8YJH - chains C and D of the 8 polymer chains in the assembly; structure by electron microscopy, 3.68 A resolution.

[Chain C]
Name: Proliferating cell nuclear antigen
From: Homo sapiens
UniProtKB: P12004 (PCNA_HUMAN); residue numbers follow UniProt; this construct covers 1-261
Sequence (261 residues; row label = number of the first residue in the row):
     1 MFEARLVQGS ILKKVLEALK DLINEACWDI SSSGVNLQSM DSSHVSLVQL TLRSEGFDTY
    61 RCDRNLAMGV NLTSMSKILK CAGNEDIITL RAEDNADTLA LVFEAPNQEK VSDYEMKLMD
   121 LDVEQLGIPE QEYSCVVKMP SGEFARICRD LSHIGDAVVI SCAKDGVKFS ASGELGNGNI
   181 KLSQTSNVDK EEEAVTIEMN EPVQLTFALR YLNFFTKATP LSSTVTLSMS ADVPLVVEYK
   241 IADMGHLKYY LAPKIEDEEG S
Not modelled in the structure: 256-261
Disulfide bonds: Cys135-Cys162
UniProt features mapped onto this chain:
  - DNA-binding region: Arg61 to Lys80
  - modified residue: Lys14 (N6-acetyllysine), Lys77 (N6-acetyllysine), Lys80 (N6-acetyllysine), Tyr211 (Phosphotyrosine), Lys248 (N6-acetyllysine)
  - cross-link (Glycyl lysine isopeptide (Lys-Gly)): Lys164 (interchain with G-Cter in SUMO2), Lys254 (interchain with G-Cter in SUMO2)

[Chain D]
Name: Flap endonuclease 1
From: Homo sapiens
Notes: EC 3.1.-.-
UniProtKB: P39748 (FEN1_HUMAN); residues 1-380 here = UniProt positions 1-380
Sequence (380 residues; numbered 1 to 380; the number before each row is that of its first residue):
     1 MGIQGLAKLI ADVAPSAIRE NDIKSYFGRK VAIDASMSIY QFLIAVRQGG DVLQNEEGET
    61 TSHLMGMFYR TIRMMENGIK PVYVFDGKPP QLKSGELAKR SERRAEAEKQ LQQAQAAGAE
   121 QEVEKFTKRL VKVTKQHNDE CKHLLSLMGI PYLDAPSEAE ASCAALVKAG KVYAAATEDM
   181 DCLTFGSPVL MRHLTASEAK KLPIQEFHLS RILQELGLNQ EQFVDLCILL GSDYCESIRG
   241 IGPKRAVDLI QKHKSIEEIV RRLDPNKYPV PENWLHKEAH QLFLEPEVLD PESVELKWSE
   301 PNEEELIKFM CGEKQFSEER IRSGVKRLSK SRQGSTQGRL DDFFKVTGSL SSAKRKEPEP
   361 KGSTKKKAKT GAAGKFKRGK
Not modelled in the structure: 1, 353-380
UniProt features mapped onto this chain:
  - region: Thr336 to Phe344 (Interaction with PCNA)
  - binding site (Mg(2+)): Asp34, Asp86, Glu158, Glu160, Asp179, Asp181, Asp233
  - binding site (DNA): Arg47, Arg70, Glu158, Gly231, Asp233
  - modified residue: Arg19 (Symmetric dimethylarginine), Lys80 (N6-acetyllysine), Arg100 (Symmetric dimethylarginine), Arg104 (Symmetric dimethylarginine), Ser187 (Phosphoserine), Arg192 (Symmetric dimethylarginine), Ser197 (Phosphoserine), Ser255 (Phosphoserine), Ser293 (Phosphoserine), Ser335 (Phosphoserine), Thr336 (Phosphothreonine), Lys354 (N6-acetyllysine), Thr364 (Phosphothreonine), Lys375 (N6-acetyllysine), Lys377 (N6-acetyllysine), Lys380 (N6-acetyllysine)
What the authors report for this chain:
  - specificity-determining residues: Glu56, Glu57, Glu59
  - catalytic residues: Glu158, Glu160, Asp179, Asp181
  - conformationally variable residues (side-chain flip): Tyr40

[How chain C and chain D interact]
Residue-residue contacts (60; chain C residue first):
  Cys27(C) - Leu350(D)  hydrophobic
  Cys27(C) - Ser352(D)
  Asp29(C) - Leu350(D)
  Met40(C) - Leu340(D)  hydrophobic
  Met40(C) - Asp341(D)
  Ser42(C) - Asn21(D)
  Ser43(C) - Ser25(D)  hydrogen bond (side chain-backbone)
  Ser43(C) - Tyr26(D)
  Ser43(C) - Arg339(D)  hydrogen bond (backbone-side chain)
  His44(C) - Arg339(D)
  His44(C) - Leu340(D)  hydrogen bond (backbone-backbone)
  His44(C) - Asp341(D)  salt bridge
  Val45(C) - Gln337(D)
  Val45(C) - Arg339(D)
  Val45(C) - Leu340(D)
  Ser46(C) - Leu340(D)
  Leu47(C) - Leu340(D)
  Ala67(C) - Ser352(D)  hydrogen bond (backbone-side chain)
  Met68(C) - Ser352(D)
  Gly69(C) - Ser352(D)  hydrogen bond (backbone-backbone)
  Leu121(C) - Ser351(D)
  Leu121(C) - Ser352(D)
  Asp122(C) - Arg19(D)
  Asp122(C) - Arg211(D)  salt bridge
  Asp122(C) - Leu350(D)
  Val123(C) - Ser349(D)
  Val123(C) - Leu350(D)  hydrogen bond (backbone-backbone)
  Glu124(C) - Val346(D)
  Glu124(C) - Gly348(D)
  Glu124(C) - Ser349(D)
  Gln125(C) - Val346(D)
  Gln125(C) - Thr347(D)  hydrogen bond (backbone-backbone)
  Gln125(C) - Gly348(D)  hydrogen bond (backbone-backbone)
  Gln125(C) - Ser349(D)
  Gln125(C) - Leu350(D)
  Leu126(C) - Leu340(D)
  Leu126(C) - Asp341(D)
  Leu126(C) - Phe344(D)
  Leu126(C) - Lys345(D)
  Leu126(C) - Val346(D)  hydrophobic
  Gly127(C) - Lys345(D)  hydrogen bond (backbone-backbone)
  Gly127(C) - Thr347(D)
  Ile128(C) - Phe344(D)  hydrophobic
  Glu174(C) - Lys330(D)
  Arg210(C) - Lys24(D)  hydrogen bond (side chain-backbone)
  Arg210(C) - Ser25(D)
  Tyr211(C) - Ser25(D)  hydrogen bond (side chain-backbone)
  Asp232(C) - Phe343(D)
  Pro234(C) - Leu340(D)  hydrophobic
  Pro234(C) - Phe343(D)
  Tyr250(C) - Phe344(D)  hydrophobic
  Ala252(C) - Gln337(D)  hydrogen bond (backbone-side chain)
  Ala252(C) - Gly338(D)
  Ala252(C) - Phe343(D)  hydrophobic
  Pro253(C) - Gly338(D)
  Lys254(C) - Phe27(D)
  Lys254(C) - Ser335(D)
  Lys254(C) - Thr336(D)
  Lys254(C) - Gln337(D)
  Ile255(C) - Thr336(D)  hydrogen bond (backbone-backbone)
Other interface residues (no listed pair), chain C (36 interface residues in all): Met119, Asp120, Pro129, Gln131, Ala208, Val233
Other interface residues (no listed pair), chain D (28 interface residues in all): Ser16, Arg29, Gln333

[In short]
Chain C and chain D form an interface of 36 and 28 residues respectively, with 13 hydrogen bonds and 2 salt
bridges. Polar pairs include His44(C)-Asp341(D), Asp122(C)-Arg211(D) and Ser43(C)-Ser25(D). From the paper:
catalytic residues Glu158(D), Glu160(D) and Asp179(D) among others; specificity determinants Glu56(D),
Glu57(D) and Glu59(D).
Chain C is Proliferating cell nuclear antigen and chain D is Flap endonuclease 1, both from Homo sapiens; the
structure, Structure of the human endogenous PCNA-FEN1 complex - State A, was determined by electron
microscopy (same publication as 8YJL, 8YJQ, 8YJR, 8YJS, 8YJU, 8YJV, 8YJW and 8YJZ).
